PDB entry 9EK6 | X-ray diffraction, 2.22 A resolution | chains A and B of the 4 polymer chains in the assembly

# Chain A
Name: Major histocompatibility complex class I-related gene protein
From: Homo sapiens
Reference sequence: Q95460 (HMR1_HUMAN); residues 1-270 here correspond to UniProt positions 23-292 (UniProt number = residue number + 22)
Chain sequence (271 residues; each row starts with the number of its first residue; numbering starts at 0):
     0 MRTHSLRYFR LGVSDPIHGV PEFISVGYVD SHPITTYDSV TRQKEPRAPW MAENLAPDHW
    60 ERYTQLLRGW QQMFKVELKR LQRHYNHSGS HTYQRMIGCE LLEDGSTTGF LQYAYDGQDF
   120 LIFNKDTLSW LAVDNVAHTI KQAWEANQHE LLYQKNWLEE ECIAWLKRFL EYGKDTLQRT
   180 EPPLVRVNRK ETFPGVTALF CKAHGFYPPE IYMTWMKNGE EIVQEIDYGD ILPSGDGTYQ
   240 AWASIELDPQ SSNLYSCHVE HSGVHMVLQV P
Unresolved in the structure: 190-195
Disulfide bonds: Cys98-Cys161, Cys200-Cys256
Glycans and other covalent adducts: thymine (TDR) linked to Lys43
Construct notes: initiating methionine (0); conflict Ser261 (Cys283 in Q95460)
Ligand contacts: thymine (TDR): Tyr7, Arg9, Ser24, Thr34, Tyr62, Leu66, Trp69, Arg94, Ile96
Curated features (UniProtKB/Swiss-Prot):
  - binding site (5-(2-oxoethylideneamino)-6-(D-ribitylamino)uracil): Arg9, Ser24, Lys43, Arg94, Tyr152, Gln153
  - binding site (5-(2-oxopropylideneamino)-6-(D-ribitylamino)uracil): Arg9, Ser24, Lys43, Arg94, Tyr152, Gln153
  - binding site (7-hydroxy-6-methyl-8-(1-D-ribityl)lumazine): Arg9, Ser24, Lys43, Arg94, Tyr152, Gln153
  - binding site (8-(9H-purin-6-yl)-2-oxa-8-azabicyclo[3.3.1]nona-3,6-diene-4,6-dicarbaldehyde): Arg9, Lys43, His58, Arg94
  - binding site (2-amino-4-oxopteridine-6-carbaldehyde): Lys43
  - binding site (pyridoxal): Lys43
  - glycosylation: Asn85 (N-linked (GlcNAc...) asparagine)

# Chain B
Name: Beta-2-microglobulin
From: Homo sapiens
Reference sequence: P61769 (B2MG_HUMAN); residues 1-99 here correspond to UniProt positions 21-119 (UniProt number = residue number + 20)
Chain sequence (100 residues; each row starts with the number of its first residue; numbering starts at 0):
     0 MIQRTPKIQV YSRHPAENGK SNFLNCYVSG FHPSDIEVDL LKNGERIEKV EHSDLSFSKD
    60 WSFYLLYYTE FTPTEKDEYA CRVNHVTLSQ PKIVKWDRDM
Unresolved in the structure: 98-99
Disulfide bonds: Cys25-Cys80
Construct notes: initiating methionine (0)
Curated features (UniProtKB/Swiss-Prot):
  - modified residue: Gln2 (Pyrrolidone carboxylic acid)
  - glycosylation: Ile1 (N-linked (Glc) (glycation) isoleucine), Lys19 (N-linked (Glc) (glycation) lysine), Lys41 (N-linked (Glc) (glycation) lysine), Lys48 (N-linked (Glc) (glycation) lysine), Lys58 (N-linked (Glc) (glycation) lysine), Lys91 (N-linked (Glc) (glycation) lysine), Lys94 (N-linked (Glc) (glycation) lysine)

# Chain A / chain B interface
Contacting residue pairs (51; chain A residue first):
  Arg6(A) with Lys58(B)
  Phe8(A) with Phe56(B), hydrophobic; Ser57(B)
  Leu10(A) with Ser33(B); Phe56(B), hydrophobic; Phe62(B), hydrophobic
  Ile16(A) with Asp34(B)
  Val19(A) with Asp34(B)
  Ile23(A) with Phe56(B), hydrophobic
  Val25(A) with Phe56(B), hydrophobic
  Tyr27(A) with Ser55(B); Phe56(B), hydrogen bond (side chain-backbone)
  Arg46(A) with Asp53(B), salt bridge
  Ser89(A) with Met0(B)
  His90(A) with Met0(B)
  Thr91(A) with His31(B), hydrogen bond
  Gln93(A) with His31(B), hydrogen bond; Trp60(B), hydrogen bond (side chain-backbone); Phe62(B)
  Arg94(A) with Trp60(B)
  Met95(A) with Trp60(B), hydrophobic
  Gln111(A) with Trp60(B)
  Tyr112(A) with Trp60(B)
  Ala113(A) with Trp60(B), hydrophobic
  Asp115(A) with Met0(B); Ile1(B); His31(B)
  Gly116(A) with Arg3(B), hydrogen bond (backbone-side chain); His31(B), hydrogen bond (backbone-side chain); Asp59(B); Trp60(B)
  Gln117(A) with Ile1(B); Arg3(B)
  Asp118(A) with Trp60(B), hydrogen bond
  Arg185(A) with Pro14(B)
  His203(A) with Pro14(B)
  Asp229(A) with Lys6(B), salt bridge; Gln8(B), hydrogen bond
  Leu231(A) with Gln8(B); Tyr10(B), hydrophobic; Tyr26(B), hydrophobic
  Pro232(A) with Tyr10(B), hydrogen bond (backbone-side chain); Asn24(B); Tyr26(B)
  Ser233(A) with Arg12(B), hydrogen bond (backbone-side chain); Asn24(B), hydrogen bond (backbone-side chain)
  Gly234(A) with Arg12(B), hydrogen bond (backbone-side chain)
  Asp235(A) with Arg12(B)
  Gln239(A) with Tyr10(B); Ser11(B); Arg12(B)
Other interface residues (no listed pair), chain B (26 interface residues in all): His13, Pro32, Leu54, Leu65

# In short
The interface between chain A and chain B involves 31 residues on one side and 26 on the other, with 12
hydrogen bonds and 2 salt bridges. Among the polar pairs are Arg46(A)-Asp53(B), Asp229(A)-Lys6(B) and
Tyr27(A)-Phe56(B). Covalently linked thymine: at Lys43(A).
Chain A is Major histocompatibility complex class I-related gene protein and chain B is Beta-2-microglobulin,
both from Homo sapiens; the structure, Crystal structure of MAIT TCR in complex with MR1-5FU, was determined
by X-ray diffraction together with 9EK7 from the same study.
